PDB entry 6M90 | X-ray diffraction, 2.05 A resolution | chains A and C of the 3 polymer chains in the assembly

== Chain A ==
Molecule: F-box/WD repeat-containing protein 1A
From: Homo sapiens
UniProtKB: Q9Y297 (FBW1A_HUMAN); residues 139-569 here correspond to UniProt positions 175-605 (UniProt number = residue number + 36)
Sequence (432 residues; numbered 138 to 569; the number before each row is that of its first residue):
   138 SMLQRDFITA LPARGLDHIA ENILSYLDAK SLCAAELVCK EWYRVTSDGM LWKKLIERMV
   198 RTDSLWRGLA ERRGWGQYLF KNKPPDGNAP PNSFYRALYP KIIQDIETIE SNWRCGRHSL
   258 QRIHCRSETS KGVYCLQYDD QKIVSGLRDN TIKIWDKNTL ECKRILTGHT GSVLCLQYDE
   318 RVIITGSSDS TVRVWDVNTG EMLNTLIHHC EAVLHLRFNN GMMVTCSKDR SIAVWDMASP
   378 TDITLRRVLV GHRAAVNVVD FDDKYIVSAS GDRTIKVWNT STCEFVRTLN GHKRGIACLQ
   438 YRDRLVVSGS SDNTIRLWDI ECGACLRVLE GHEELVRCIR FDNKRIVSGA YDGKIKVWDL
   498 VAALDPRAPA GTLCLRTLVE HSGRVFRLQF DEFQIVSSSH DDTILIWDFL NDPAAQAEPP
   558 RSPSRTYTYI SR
Unresolved in the structure: 218-226, 549-569
Sequence notes: expression tag (138)
Ligand contacts:
  - J91 (2-(2-fluorophenoxy)-3-{[2-oxo-6-(trifluoromethyl)-1,2-dihydropyridine-3-carbonyl]amino}benzoic acid), molecule 1: Asn-394, Gly-408, Arg-410, Lys-430, Arg-431, Gly-432, Ile-433, Ala-434, Ser-448, Leu-472
  - J91, molecule 2: Asp-409, Arg-410, Asn-427, His-429
Curated features (UniProtKB/Swiss-Prot):
  - region: Asp-154 to Leu-192 (Required for down-regulation of SNAI1)

== Chain C ==
Molecule: Catenin beta-1
UniProtKB: P35222 (CTNB1_HUMAN); numbering as in UniProt (aligned over 17-48)
Sequence (33 residues; row label = number of the first residue in the row):
    16 CDRKAAVSHW QQQSYLDSGI HSGATTTAPS LSG
Unresolved in the structure: 16-30, 41-48
Sequence notes: expression tag (16)
Modified / non-standard residues: Ser-33 (phosphoserine; SEP)
Ligand contacts: J91 (2-(2-fluorophenoxy)-3-{[2-oxo-6-(trifluoromethyl)-1,2-dihydropyridine-3-carbonyl]amino}benzoic acid): Ile-35, His-36, Ser-37, Gly-38, Ala-39
Curated features (UniProtKB/Swiss-Prot):
  - modified residue: Ser-23 (Phosphoserine), Ser-29 (Phosphoserine), Ser-33 (Phosphoserine), Ser-37 (Phosphoserine), Thr-41 (Phosphothreonine), Ser-45 (Phosphoserine)
  - glycosylation: Ser-23 (O-linked (GlcNAc) serine)
  - natural variant: Ser-23 (S23R: In hepatocellular carcinoma), Trp-25 to Ser-33 (deletion: In hepatocellular carcinoma), Asp-32 (D32A: In hepatocellular carcinoma; D32G: In PTR and hepatocellular carcinoma; D32Y: In PTR, hepatoblastoma and hepatocellular carcinoma), Ser-33 (S33F: In PTR, MDB and hepatocellular carcinoma; S33L: In hepatocellular carcinoma; S33Y: In colorectal cancer and PTR), Gly-34 (G34E: In PTR; G34R: In hepatocellular carcinoma; G34V: In hepatoblastoma), Ile-35 (I35S: In hepatocellular carcinoma), Ser-37 to Gly-38 (sequence variant, change not given here; In hepatocellular carcinoma), Ser-37 (S37A: In MDB and hepatocellular carcinoma; S37C: In PTR, hepatoblastoma and ovarian cancer; S37F: In PTR; S37Y: In hepatocellular carcinoma), Thr-41 (T41A: In hepatoblastoma and hepatocellular carcinoma; T41I: In PTR, hepatocellular carcinoma and ovarian cancer), Ser-45 (S45F: In hepatocellular carcinoma; S45P: In hepatocellular carcinoma; deletion: In colorectal cancer)
  - mutagenesis: Ser-29 (S29F: No effect)
Reported in the primary citation:
  - post-translational modification sites: Ser-33, Ser-37
  - mutagenesis - S33E/S37A (>10-fold): decreased binding to F-box/WD repeat-containing protein 1A (chain A)

== How chain A and chain C interact ==
Residue-residue contacts - 28 pairs, chain A then chain C:
  Tyr-271(A) / Asp-32(C)
  Tyr-271(A) / Ser-33(C)  hydrogen bond (side chain-backbone)
  Tyr-271(A) / Gly-34(C)
  Arg-285(A) / Ser-33(C)
  Ser-309(A) / Ser-33(C)
  Leu-311(A) / Ser-33(C)
  Leu-311(A) / Gly-34(C)
  Ser-325(A) / Ser-33(C)
  Leu-351(A) / Ser-33(C)
  Leu-351(A) / Gly-34(C)
  Lys-365(A) / His-36(C)
  Ala-391(A) / Gly-38(C)
  Ala-392(A) / His-36(C)
  Asn-394(A) / Ile-35(C)
  Asn-394(A) / His-36(C)  hydrogen bond (side chain-backbone)
  Gly-408(A) / His-36(C)
  Gly-408(A) / Gly-38(C)
  Ala-434(A) / Ile-35(C)
  Leu-472(A) / Ile-35(C)  hydrophobic
  Arg-474(A) / Asp-32(C)  salt bridge
  Arg-474(A) / Gly-34(C)
  Arg-474(A) / Ile-35(C)
  Tyr-488(A) / Leu-31(C)
  Tyr-488(A) / Asp-32(C)  hydrogen bond
  Tyr-488(A) / Ile-35(C)
  Arg-521(A) / Leu-31(C)
  Arg-521(A) / Asp-32(C)
  Phe-523(A) / Asp-32(C)
Other interface residues (no listed pair), chain C (8 interface residues in all): Ser-37

== In short ==
The interface between chain A and chain C involves 17 residues on one side and 8 on the other, with 3 hydrogen
bonds and 1 salt bridge. Polar contacts include Arg-474(A)/Asp-32(C), Tyr-271(A)/Ser-33(C) and
Asn-394(A)/His-36(C). The paper reports that S33E/S37A of chain C reduce binding to F-box/WD repeat-containing
protein 1A (chain A); modification sites Ser-33(C) and Ser-37(C).
Chain A is F-box/WD repeat-containing protein 1A (Homo sapiens) and chain C is Catenin beta-1; the structure,
Monophosphorylated pSer33 b-Catenin peptide, b-TrCP/Skp1, NRX-2776 ternary complex, was determined by X-ray
diffraction together with 6M91, 6M92, 6M93 and 6M94 from the same study.
